PDB entry 7CGO | electron microscopy, 3.90 A resolution | chains DN and DS of the 219 polymer chains in the assembly

[Chain DN (and DS)]
Name: Flagellar hook protein FlgE
Organism: Salmonella typhimurium (strain LT2 / SGSC1412 / ATCC 700720)
Notes: chain DS of this document is another copy of the same molecule, construct and numbering; everything in this record applies to it too
Reference sequence: P0A1J1 (FLGE_SALTY); residues 1-403 here = UniProt positions 1-403
Amino-acid sequence (403 residues; numbered 1 to 403; the number before each row is that of its first residue):
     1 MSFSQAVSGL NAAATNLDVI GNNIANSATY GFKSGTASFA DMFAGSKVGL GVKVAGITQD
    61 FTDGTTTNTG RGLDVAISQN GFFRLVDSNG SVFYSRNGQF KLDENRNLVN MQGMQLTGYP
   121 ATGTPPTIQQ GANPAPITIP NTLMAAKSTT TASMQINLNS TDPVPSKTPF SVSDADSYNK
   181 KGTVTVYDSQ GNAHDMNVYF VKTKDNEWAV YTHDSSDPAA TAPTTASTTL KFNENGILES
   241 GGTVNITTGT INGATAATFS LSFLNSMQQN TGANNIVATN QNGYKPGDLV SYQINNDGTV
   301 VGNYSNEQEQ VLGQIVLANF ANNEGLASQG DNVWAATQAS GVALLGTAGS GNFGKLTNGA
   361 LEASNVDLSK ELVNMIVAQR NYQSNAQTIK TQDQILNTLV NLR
Not modelled in the structure: 1, 403

[Chain DN / chain DS interface]
Contacting residue pairs (51; chain DN residue first):
  D18(DN) with Q5(DS); V48(DS)
  N22(DN) with Q5(DS); G49(DS); L50(DS), hydrogen bond (side chain-backbone); G51(DS), hydrogen bond (side chain-backbone)
  I24(DN) with S384(DS); N385(DS); T388(DS)
  A25(DN) with Q5(DS); V52(DS); N385(DS)
  N26(DN) with D41(DS); G51(DS), hydrogen bond (side chain-backbone); V52(DS)
  S27(DN) with N381(DS), hydrogen bond
  T29(DN) with F39(DS), hydrogen bond (side chain-backbone); A40(DS)
  F32(DN) with D41(DS)
  I57(DN) with K47(DS)
  Q99(DN) with S38(DS)
  L102(DN) with A321(DS); N322(DS), hydrogen bond (backbone-side chain)
  D103(DN) with A321(DS)
  E104(DN) with A339(DS); S340(DS), hydrogen bond (side chain-backbone); G341(DS), hydrogen bond (side chain-backbone)
  R106(DN) with A321(DS), hydrogen bond (side chain-backbone)
  M111(DN) with G56(DS)
  Q112(DN) with A55(DS)
  D288(DN) with G351(DS)
  V290(DN) with N352(DS)
  L326(DN) with K47(DS)
  A327(DN) with K47(DS)
  S328(DN) with F43(DS); K47(DS)
  G330(DN) with D41(DS); M42(DS); F43(DS), hydrogen bond (backbone-backbone)
  D331(DN) with A40(DS); D41(DS)
  N332(DN) with D41(DS), hydrogen bond
  L368(DN) with S384(DS)
  L372(DN) with S384(DS)
  M375(DN) with T391(DS)
  Q379(DN) with Q394(DS); I395(DS)
  Y382(DN) with I395(DS), hydrophobic; L399(DS)
  Q383(DN) with T398(DS)
  I389(DN) with L402(DS), hydrophobic
Other interface residues (no listed pair), chain DN (38 interface residues in all): G21, A28, K101, L289, Q329, A386, K390
Other interface residues (no listed pair), chain DS (33 interface residues in all): G9

[Overview]
38 residues of chain DN and 33 residues of chain DS are in contact; the contacts include 11 hydrogen bonds.
Polar contacts include N22(DN)-L50(DS), N22(DN)-G51(DS) and N26(DN)-G51(DS).
Both chains are Flagellar hook protein FlgE (Salmonella typhimurium (strain LT2 / SGSC1412 / ATCC 700720)).
Entry 7CGO (Cryo-EM structure of the flagellar motor-hook complex from Salmonella) was determined by electron
microscopy (same publication as 7CBL, 7CBM, 7CG0, 7CG4, 7E80, 7E81 and 7E82).
